PDB entry 5QZR | X-ray diffraction, 1.59 A resolution | chains A and B

== Chain A ==
Molecule: Pre-mRNA-splicing factor 8
From: Saccharomyces cerevisiae (strain ATCC 204508 / S288c)
Notes: fragment: yPrp8 RNaseH
Reference sequence: P33334 (PRP8_YEAST); residues 1836-2090 here = UniProt positions 1836-2090
Chain sequence (258 residues; each row starts with the number of its first residue):
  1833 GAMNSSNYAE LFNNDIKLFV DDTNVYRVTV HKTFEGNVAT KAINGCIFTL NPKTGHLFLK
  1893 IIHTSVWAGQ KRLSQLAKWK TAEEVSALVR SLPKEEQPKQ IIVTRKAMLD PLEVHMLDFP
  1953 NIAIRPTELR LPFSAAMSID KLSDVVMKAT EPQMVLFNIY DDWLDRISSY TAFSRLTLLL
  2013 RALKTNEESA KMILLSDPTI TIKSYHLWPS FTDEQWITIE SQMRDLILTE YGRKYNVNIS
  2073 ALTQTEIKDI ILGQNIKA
Not modelled in the structure: 2070-2090
Differences from the reference sequence: expression tag (1833-1835)
Curated features (UniProtKB/Swiss-Prot):
  - mutagenesis: Asp1853 (D1853A: Alters protein folding. Severely impaired growth. Strongly reduced growth at 35 degrees Celsius; when associated with A-1854; D1853N: Reduced growth at 30 degrees Celsius ...), Asp1854 (D1854A: Reduced growth at 30 degrees Celsius. Strongly reduced growth at 16 degrees Celsius. Strongly reduced growth at 35 degrees Celsius; when associated with A-1853 ...), Thr1855 (T1855A: Reduced growth at 30 degrees Celsius. Strongly reduced growth at 16 degrees Celsius), Thr1936 (T1936A: Reduced growth at 30 degrees Celsius. Strongly reduced growth at 16 degrees Celsius), Arg1937 (R1937K: Severely impaired growth. Reduced growth at 30 degrees Celsius. Strongly reduced growth at 16 degrees Celsius)

== Chain B ==
Molecule: A1 cistron-splicing factor AAR2
From: Saccharomyces cerevisiae (strain ATCC 204508 / S288c)
Notes: fragment: GAMA - Aar2(1-152) - SSSSS - Aar2(171-317); engineered mutation(s): L153_D170delinsSSSSS
Reference sequence: P32357 (AAR2_YEAST); residue numbers follow UniProt; this construct covers 1-152, 171-317
Chain sequence (308 residues; numbered -3 to 317; 13 numbers in that range are skipped by the numbering (no residue carries them; nothing is unmodelled there); the number before each row is that of its first residue; numbers below 1 keep their minus sign (Gly-3 is residue -3)):
    -3 GAMAMNTVPF TSAPIEVTIG IDQYSFNVKE NQPFHGIKDI PIGHVHVIHF QHADNSSMRY
    57 GYWFDCRMGN FYIQYDPKDG LYKMMEERDG AKFENIVHNF KERQMMVSYP KIDEDDTWYN
   117 LTEFVQMDKI RKIVRKDENQ FSYVDSSMTT VQENEL
   166 SSSSSDPAHS LNYTVINFKS REAIRPGHEM EDFLDKSYYL NTVMLQGIFK NSSNYFGELQ
   226 FAFLNAMFFG NYGSSLQWHA MIELICSSAT VPKHMLDKLD EILYYQIKTL PEQYSDILLN
   286 ERVWNICLYS SFQKNSLHNT EKIMENKYPE LL
Not modelled in the structure: -3 to 0, 166-169
Differences from the reference sequence: expression tag (-3 to 0); linker (166-170)
Curated features (UniProtKB/Swiss-Prot):
  - region: Leu261 to Ile282 (Leucine-zipper)
  - modified residue: Ser253 (Phosphoserine), Thr274 (Phosphothreonine)
  - mutagenesis: Ser253 (S253A: No effect on interaction with PRP8; S253D/E: Disrupts interaction with PRP8)

== Chain A / chain B interface ==
Contacting residue pairs - 17 pairs, chain A then chain B:
  Gln1907(A) - Met195(B)
  Gln1907(A) - Leu199(B)
  Leu1908(A) - Met195(B)  hydrophobic
  Trp1911(A) - Glu194(B)
  Trp1911(A) - Met195(B)
  Trp1911(A) - Phe198(B)  hydrophobic
  Asp1942(A) - Lys184(B)  salt bridge
  Asp1942(A) - Phe198(B)
  Glu1945(A) - Lys184(B)  salt bridge
  Val1946(A) - Ile189(B)  hydrophobic
  Val1946(A) - Glu194(B)
  Val1946(A) - Phe198(B)  hydrophobic
  His1947(A) - Glu194(B)  salt bridge
  Leu1949(A) - Lys184(B)
  Leu1949(A) - Ser185(B)
  Leu1949(A) - Arg186(B)
  Asp1950(A) - Arg186(B)  salt bridge

== Overview ==
The interface between chain A and chain B involves 9 residues on one side and 8 on the other, with 4 salt
bridges. Polar pairs include Asp1942(A)-Lys184(B), Glu1945(A)-Lys184(B) and His1947(A)-Glu194(B). From
UniProt: 5 mutagenesis sites on chain A; one mutagenesis site on chain B.
Here chain A is Pre-mRNA-splicing factor 8 and chain B is A1 cistron-splicing factor AAR2, both from
Saccharomyces cerevisiae (strain ATCC 204508 / S288c). Entry 5QZR (PanDDA analysis group deposition --
Auto-refined data of Aar2/RNaseH for ground state model 42) was determined by X-ray diffraction, deposited
together with 5QY1, 5QY2, 5QY3, 5QY4, 5QY5, 5QY6 and 128 further entries.
